Entry 5FYK (X-ray diffraction, 3.11 A resolution); this record covers chains G and L of the 8 polymer chains in the assembly.

Chain G:
Protein: Jr-fl, GP120 env ectodomain
Source organism: Human immunodeficiency virus 1
Notes: fragment: gp120 env ectodomain
Reference sequence: Q75760 (Q75760_9HIV1); the construct lacks a stretch of the UniProt sequence and is renumbered around it, so the offset changes along the chain: 31-146 = UniProt 30-145; 149-309 = UniProt 146-306; 312-321 = UniProt 307-316; 322-355 = UniProt 318-351; 2 more segments
Amino-acid sequence (475 residues; numbered 31 to 513 plus 1 insertion-coded residue; 9 numbers in that range are skipped by the numbering (no residue carries them; nothing is unmodelled there); the number before each row is that of its first residue):
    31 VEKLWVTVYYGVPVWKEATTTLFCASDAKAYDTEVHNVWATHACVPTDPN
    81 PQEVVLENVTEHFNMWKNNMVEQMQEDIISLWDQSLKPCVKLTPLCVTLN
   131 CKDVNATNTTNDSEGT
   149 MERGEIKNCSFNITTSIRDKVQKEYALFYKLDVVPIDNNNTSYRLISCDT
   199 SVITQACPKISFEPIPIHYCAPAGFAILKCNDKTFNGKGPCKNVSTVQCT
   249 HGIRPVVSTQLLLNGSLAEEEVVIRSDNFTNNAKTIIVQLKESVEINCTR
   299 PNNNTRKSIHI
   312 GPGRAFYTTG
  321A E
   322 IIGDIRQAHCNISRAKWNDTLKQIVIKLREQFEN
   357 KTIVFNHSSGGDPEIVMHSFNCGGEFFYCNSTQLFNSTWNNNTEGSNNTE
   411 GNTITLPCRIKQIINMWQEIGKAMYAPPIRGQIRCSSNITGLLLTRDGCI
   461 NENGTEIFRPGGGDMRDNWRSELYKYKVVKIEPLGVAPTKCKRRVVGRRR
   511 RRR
Disordered / not traced: 136-146, 399-406, 509-513
Construct notes: engineered mutation Lys168 (Glu165 in Q75760), Cys459 (Gly450 in Q75760), Cys501 (Ala492 in Q75760); conflict Ile430 (Val421 in Q75760); expression tag (507-513)
Cystine bridges: Cys54-Cys74, Cys126-Cys196, Cys131-Cys157, Cys218-Cys247, Cys228-Cys239, Cys296-Cys331, Cys378-Cys445, Cys385-Cys418
Covalent attachments: glycan linked to Asn88, Asn276, Asn332; N-acetylglucosamine (NAG) linked to Asn135, Asn156, Asn160, Asn187, Asn241, Asn262, Asn295, Asn301, Asn339, Asn355, Asn362, Asn386, Asn392, Asn397, Asn448, Asn463
What the authors report for this chain:
  - post-translational modification sites: Asn276
  - conformationally variable residues: Asn276

Chain L:
Protein: PGT122
Source organism: Homo sapiens
Notes: fragment: pgt122 antibody fab light chain
Amino-acid sequence (213 residues; each row starts with the number of its first residue; note: 1 number in that range is skipped by the numbering (no residue carries it; nothing is unmodelled there); a row labelled like 67A-67C holds insertion residues (67A, then the next letters in order)):
     6 APTF
    11 VSVAPGQTARITCGEESLGSRSVIWYQQRPGQAPSLIIYNNNDRPSGIPD
    61 RFSGSPG
67A-67C STF
    68 GTTATLTITSVEAGDEADYYCHIWDSRR
95A-95C PTN
    96 WVFGEGTTLIVLSQPKAAPSVTLFPPSSEELQANKATLVCLISDFYPGAV
   146 TVAWKADSSPVKAGVETTTPSKQSNNKYAASSYLSLTPEQWKSHKSYSCQ
   196 VTHEGSTVEKTVAPTECS
Disordered / not traced: 211-213
Cystine bridges: Cys23-Cys88, Cys135-Cys194

How chain G and chain L interact:
Pairs across the interface - 11 pairs, chain G then chain L:
  Asn135(G) - Arg94(L)
  Ile322(G) - Arg94(L)  hydrogen bond (backbone-side chain)
  Gly324(G) - Leu28(L)
  Gly324(G) - Gly29(L)
  Gly324(G) - Phe67C(L)
  Gly324(G) - Arg94(L)  hydrogen bond (backbone-side chain)
  Asp325(G) - Gly29(L)
  Asp325(G) - Ser30(L)  hydrogen bond (side chain-backbone)
  Asp325(G) - Phe67C(L)
  Asp325(G) - Ser93(L)  hydrogen bond
  Ile326(G) - Arg94(L)
Other interface residues (no listed pair), chain G (6 interface residues in all): Ile323

Summary:
The chain G/chain L interface involves 6 residues from each chain, with 4 hydrogen bonds. Among the polar
pairs are Ile322(G)-Arg94(L), Gly324(G)-Arg94(L) and Asp325(G)-Ser30(L). Covalently linked
N-acetylglucosamine: at Asn88(G), Asn135(G), Asn156(G), Asn160(G), Asn187(G) and Asn241(G) and 13 more. From
the paper: a modification site at Asn276(G); conformational variability at Asn276(G).
Here chain G is Jr-fl, GP120 env ectodomain (Human immunodeficiency virus 1) and chain L is PGT122 (Homo
sapiens). Entry 5FYK (Crystal Structure at 3.7 A Resolution of Fully Glycosylated HIV-1 Clade B JR-FL
SOSIP.664 Prefusion Env ...) was determined by X-ray diffraction together with 5FYJ and 5FYL from the same
study.
